PDB entry 2ARO | X-ray diffraction, 2.10 A resolution | chains F and H of the 8 polymer chains in the assembly

[Chain F]
Protein: Histone H2B
From: Gallus gallus
UniProtKB: P02279 (H2B_CHICK); residue numbers follow UniProt; this construct covers 0-125
Chain sequence (126 residues; row label = number of the first residue in the row; numbering starts at 0):
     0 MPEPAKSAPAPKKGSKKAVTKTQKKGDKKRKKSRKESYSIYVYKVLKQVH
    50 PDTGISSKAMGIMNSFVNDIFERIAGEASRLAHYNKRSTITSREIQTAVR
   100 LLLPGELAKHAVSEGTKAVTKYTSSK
Disordered / not traced: 0-32

[Chain H]
Protein: Histone H4-VI
From: Gallus gallus
UniProtKB: P62801 (H4_CHICK); residues 0-102 here correspond to UniProt positions 1-103 (UniProt number = residue number + 1)
Chain sequence (103 residues; each row starts with the number of its first residue; numbering starts at 0):
     0 MSGRGKGGKGLGKGGAKRHRKVLRDNIQGITKPAIRRLARRGGVKRISGL
    50 IYEETRGVLKVFLENVIRDAVTYTEHAKRKTVTAMDVVYALKRQGRTLYG
   100 FGG
Disordered / not traced: 0-18

[Interface between chain F and chain H]
Residue-residue contacts (22; chain F residue first):
  Glu-76(F) / Tyr-72(H)  hydrogen bond
  Glu-76(F) / Arg-92(H)  salt bridge
  Leu-80(F) / Tyr-72(H)  hydrophobic
  Leu-80(F) / His-75(H)
  Tyr-83(F) / Arg-78(H)
  Tyr-83(F) / Thr-82(H)
  Tyr-83(F) / Met-84(H)
  Tyr-83(F) / Asp-85(H)  hydrogen bond
  Tyr-83(F) / Tyr-88(H)  hydrophobic
  Asn-84(F) / His-75(H)
  Asn-84(F) / Ala-76(H)
  Arg-92(F) / Glu-74(H)  hydrogen bond (side chain-backbone)
  Arg-92(F) / His-75(H)  hydrogen bond (side chain-backbone)
  Arg-92(F) / Lys-77(H)
  Glu-93(F) / His-75(H)  salt bridge
  Thr-96(F) / Thr-71(H)
  Thr-96(F) / His-75(H)  hydrogen bond
  Leu-100(F) / Asp-68(H)
  Leu-100(F) / Thr-71(H)
  Leu-100(F) / Tyr-72(H)
  Leu-100(F) / Arg-92(H)
  Leu-101(F) / Arg-92(H)
Interface residues without a listed pair, chain F (10 interface residues in all): Arg-99

[In short]
Chain F and chain H form an interface of 10 and 13 residues respectively, with 5 hydrogen bonds and 2 salt
bridges. Polar contacts include Glu-76(F)/Arg-92(H), Glu-93(F)/His-75(H) and Glu-76(F)/Tyr-72(H).
Chain F is Histone H2B and chain H is Histone H4-VI, both from Gallus gallus; the structure, Crystal Structure
Of The Native Histone Octamer To 2.1 Angstrom Resolution, Crystalised In The Presence Of ..., was determined
by X-ray diffraction.
